4TYE - chain A; structure by X-ray diffraction, 2.80 A resolution.

== Chain A ==
Molecule: Fibroblast growth factor receptor 4
From: Homo sapiens
Notes: EC 2.7.10.1
UniProtKB: P22455 (FGFR4_HUMAN); residues 447-753 here = UniProt positions 447-753
Amino-acid sequence (311 residues; numbered 443 to 753; the number before each row is that of its first residue):
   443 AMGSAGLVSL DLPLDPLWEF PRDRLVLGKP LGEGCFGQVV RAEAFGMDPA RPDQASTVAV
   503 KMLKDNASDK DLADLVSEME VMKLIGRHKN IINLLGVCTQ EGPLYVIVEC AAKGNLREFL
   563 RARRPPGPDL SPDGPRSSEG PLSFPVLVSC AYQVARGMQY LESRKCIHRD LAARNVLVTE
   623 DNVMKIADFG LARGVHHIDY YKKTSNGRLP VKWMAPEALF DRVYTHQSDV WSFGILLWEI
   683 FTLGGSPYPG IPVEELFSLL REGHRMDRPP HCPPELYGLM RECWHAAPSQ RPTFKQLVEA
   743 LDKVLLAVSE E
Unresolved in the structure: 443-450, 577-580, 644-650
Construct notes: expression tag (443-446)
Swiss-Prot annotation at these positions:
  - active site: D612 (Proton acceptor)
  - binding site (ATP): L473 to V481, K503
  - modified residue: S573 (Phosphoserine), Y642 (Phosphotyrosine), Y643 (Phosphotyrosine)
  - natural variant: V550 (V550M: In breast pleomorphic lobular sample), P712 (P712T: In a lung adenocarcinoma sample)
  - mutagenesis: K503 (K503R: Loss of kinase activity)
What the authors report for this chain:
  - conformationally variable residues (loop rearrangement): D630 to E659
  - contacts within the chain: F478-Y642, K503-E520 (salt bridge), W655-E681 (hydrogen bond), A615-E681 (hydrogen bond)
  - post-translational modification sites: Y642, Y643 (citing earlier work)
  - mutagenesis - V550E: decreased stability
  - disease-associated variants - R616G, E681K: decreased catalytic activity (proposed by the authors, not directly observed)
  - disease-associated variants - N535K, V550E: increased signaling (citing earlier work)

== Overview ==
UniProt lists active-site residue D612, 10 ATP-binding residues and one mutagenesis site. From the paper:
R616G and E681K reduce catalytic activity; modification sites Y642 and Y643; 4 substitutions were tested in
all.
Chain A is Fibroblast growth factor receptor 4 (Homo sapiens); the structure, Structural analysis of the human
Fibroblast Growth Factor Receptor 4 Kinase, was determined by X-ray diffraction together with 4TYG, 4TYI and
4TYJ from the same study.
